PDB entry 6CR8 | X-ray diffraction, 2.05 A resolution | chains P and A of the 4 polymer chains in the assembly

Chain P:
Molecule: Primer Strand
Sequence (10 nucleotides; each row starts with the number of its first residue):
     1 GCTGATGCGC
Modified positions: DOC (2',3'-dideoxycytidine-5'-monophosphate) at position 10
Ion coordination: Na+: DG9 (shared with Thr101(A), Val103(A), Ile106(A) of chain A)

Chain A:
Molecule: DNA polymerase beta
Organism: Homo sapiens
Notes: EC 2.7.7.7, 4.2.99.-
UniProtKB: P06746 (DPOLB_HUMAN); residue numbers follow UniProt; this construct covers 1-335
Sequence (335 residues; each row starts with the number of its first residue):
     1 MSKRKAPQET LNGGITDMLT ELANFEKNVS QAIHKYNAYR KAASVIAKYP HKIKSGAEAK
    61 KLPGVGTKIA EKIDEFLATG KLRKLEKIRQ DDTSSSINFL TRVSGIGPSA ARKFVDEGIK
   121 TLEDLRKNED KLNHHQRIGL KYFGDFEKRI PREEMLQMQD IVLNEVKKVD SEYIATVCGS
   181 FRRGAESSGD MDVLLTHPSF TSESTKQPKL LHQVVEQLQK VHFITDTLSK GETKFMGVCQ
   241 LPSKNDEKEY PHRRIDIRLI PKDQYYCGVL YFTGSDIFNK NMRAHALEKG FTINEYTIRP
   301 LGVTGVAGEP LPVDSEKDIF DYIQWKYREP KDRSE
Unresolved in the structure: 1-9
Ion coordination: Na+ site 1: Lys60, Leu62, Val65 (shared with 1 residue of chain D); Na+ site 2: Thr101, Val103, Ile106 (shared with DG9(P) of chain P); Mg2+: Asp190, Asp192 (together with VA4); Na+ site 3: Asp190, Asp192, Asp256 (together with VA4)
Residues lining bound ligands: VA4 (5'-O-[(R)-{[(R)-[(R)-chloro(phosphono)methyl](hydroxy)phosphoryl]oxy}(hydroxy)phosphoryl]-2'-deoxyadenosine): Arg149, Gly179, Ser180, Arg183, Ser188, Gly189, Asp190, Asp192, Tyr271, Phe272, Thr273, Gly274, Ser275, Asp276, Asn279, Arg283
Curated features (UniProtKB/Swiss-Prot):
  - region: Arg183 to Asp192 (DNA-binding)
  - active site: Lys72 (Nucleophile)
  - binding site (K(+)): Lys60, Leu62, Val65, Thr101, Val103, Ile106
  - binding site (Na(+)): Lys60, Leu62, Val65, Thr101, Val103, Ile106
  - binding site (dATP): Arg149, Ser180, Arg183, Gly189, Asp190
  - binding site (dCTP): Arg149, Ser180, Arg183, Gly189, Asp190
  - binding site (dGTP): Arg149, Ser180, Arg183, Gly189, Asp190, Asp192
  - binding site (dTTP): Arg149, Ser180, Arg183, Gly189, Asp190
  - binding site (Mg(2+)): Asp190, Asp192, Asp256
  - modified residue: Lys72 (N6-acetyllysine), Arg83 (Omega-N-methylarginine), Arg152 (Omega-N-methylarginine)
  - cross-link (Glycyl lysine isopeptide (Lys-Gly)): Lys41 (interchain with G-Cter in ubiquitin), Lys61 (interchain with G-Cter in ubiquitin), Lys81 (interchain with G-Cter in ubiquitin)
  - natural variant: Leu22 (L22P: Found in a gastric cancer sample; uncertain significance), Tyr39 (Y39C: Found in a gastric cancer sample; uncertain significance), Gly118 (G118V: Decreased DNA-directed DNA polymerase activity), Arg137 (R137Q: Decreased function in base-excision repair), Arg149 (R149I: Decreased DNA-directed DNA polymerase activity), Asp160 (D160N: Found in a gastric cancer sample; uncertain significance), Cys239 (C239R: Found in a gastric cancer sample; uncertain significance), Lys289 (K289M: Found in a colon cancer sample; uncertain significance), Asn294 (N294D: Found in a gastric cancer sample; uncertain significance), Glu295 (E295K: Found in a gastric cancer sample; uncertain significance)
  - mutagenesis: Phe25 (F25W: No effect on 5'-dRP lyase activity. Decreased ssDNA binding), His34 (H34G: Decreased 5'-dRP lyase activity. Decreased ssDNA binding), Lys35 (K35A: Decreased 5'-dRP lyase activity. Decreased ssDNA binding. Loss of 5'-dRP lyase activity; when associated with A-68 and A-72. Decreased ssDNA binding; when associated with A-68 and A-72 ...), Tyr39 (Y39F: No effect on 5'-dRP lyase activity; Y39Q: Abolishes DNA polymerase and 5'-dRP lyase activity), Lys41 (K41R: Abolishes ubiquitination; when associated with R-61 and R-81), Lys60 (K60A: Decreased 5'-dRP lyase activity. Decreased ssDNA binding), Lys61 (K61R: Abolishes ubiquitination; when associated with R-41 and R-81), Lys68 (K68A: No effect on 5'-dRP lyase activity. Decreased ssDNA binding. Loss of 5'-dRP lyase activity; when associated with A-35 and A-72. Decreased ssDNA binding; when associated with A-35 and A-72 ...), Glu71 (E71Q: No effect on 5'-dRP lyase activity. No effect on structure shown by circular dichroism. No effect on ssDNA binding), Lys72 (K72A: Severely reduced 5'-dRP lyase activity. Does not affect ssDNA binding. Loss of 5'-dRP lyase activity; when associated with A-35 and A-68. Decreased ssDNA binding ...), Glu75 (E75A: Slightly decreased 5'-dRP lyase activity. Decreased ssDNA binding. No effect on structure shown by circular dichroism), Lys81 (K81R: Abolishes ubiquitination; when associated with R-41 and R-61), 5 further mutagenesis entries in UniProt

How chain P and chain A interact:
Residue-residue contacts - 15 pairs, chain P then chain A:
  DG7(P) - Ser109(A)  phosphate contact
  DC8(P) - Gly105(A)  sugar contact
  DC8(P) - Gly107(A)  hydrogen bond to the phosphate
  DC8(P) - Pro108(A)  phosphate contact
  DC8(P) - Ser109(A)  hydrogen bond to the phosphate
  DC8(P) - Ala110(A)  hydrogen bond to the phosphate
  DG9(P) - Val103(A)  phosphate contact
  DG9(P) - Ser104(A)  phosphate contact
  DG9(P) - Gly105(A)  hydrogen bond to the phosphate
  DG9(P) - Ile106(A)  hydrogen bond to the phosphate
  DG9(P) - His135(A)  sugar contact
  DG9(P) - Arg254(A)  phosphate contact
  DOC_10(P) - Arg254(A)  salt bridge to the phosphate
  DOC_10(P) - Asp256(A)  sugar contact
  DOC_10(P) - Tyr271(A)  hydrogen bond to the base
Interface residues without a listed pair, chain A (14 interface residues in all): Lys234, Met236

Summary:
The interface between chain P and chain A involves 4 residues on one side and 14 on the other; the contacts
include 6 hydrogen bonds and 1 salt bridge. Polar pairs include DOC_10(P)-Tyr271(A), DC8(P)-Gly107(A) and
DC8(P)-Ser109(A). Ligands of chain A: compound VA4.
Chain P is Primer Strand and chain A is DNA polymerase beta (Homo sapiens); the structure, Ternary complex
crystal structure of DNA polymerase Beta with a dideoxy terminated primer with CHCL (R ..., was determined by
X-ray diffraction (same publication as 6BEL, 6BEM, 6CR3, 6CR4, 6CR5, 6CR6 and 20 further entries).
